PDB entry 6DDF | electron microscopy, 3.50 A resolution | chains A and R of the 5 polymer chains in the assembly

== Chain A ==
Molecule: Guanine nucleotide-binding protein G(i) subunit alpha-1
From: Homo sapiens
Reference sequence: P63096 (GNAI1_HUMAN); residue numbers follow UniProt; this construct covers 1-354
Chain sequence (354 residues; each row starts with the number of its first residue):
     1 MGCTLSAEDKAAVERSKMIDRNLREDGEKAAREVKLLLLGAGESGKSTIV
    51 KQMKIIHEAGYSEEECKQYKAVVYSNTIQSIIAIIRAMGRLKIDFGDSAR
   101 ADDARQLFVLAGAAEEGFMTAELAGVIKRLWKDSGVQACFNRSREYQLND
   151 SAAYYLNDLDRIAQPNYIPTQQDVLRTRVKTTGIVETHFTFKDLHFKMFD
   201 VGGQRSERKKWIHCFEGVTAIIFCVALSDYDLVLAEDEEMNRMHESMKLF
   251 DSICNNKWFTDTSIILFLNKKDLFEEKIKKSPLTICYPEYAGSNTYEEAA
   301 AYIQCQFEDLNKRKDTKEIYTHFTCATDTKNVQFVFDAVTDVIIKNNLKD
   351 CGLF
Not modelled in the structure: 1-4, 56-181, 234-240
UniProt features mapped onto this chain:
  - region: Lys35 to Thr48 (G1 motif), Asp173 to Thr181 (G2 motif), Phe196 to Arg205 (G3 motif), Ile265 to Asp272 (G4 motif), Thr324 to Thr329 (G5 motif)
  - binding site (GTP): Glu43 to Thr48, Ser151, Leu175 to Thr181, Asp200 to Gln204, Asn269 to Asp272, Ala326
  - binding site (Mg(2+)): Ser47, Thr181
  - modified residue: Arg178 (ADP-ribosylarginine), Gln204 (Deamidated glutamine), Cys351 (ADP-ribosylcysteine)
  - lipidation: Gly2 (N-myristoyl glycine), Cys3 (S-palmitoyl cysteine)
What the authors report for this chain:
  - conformationally variable residues: Phe336

== Chain R ==
Molecule: Mu-type opioid receptor
From: Mus musculus
Reference sequence: P42866 (OPRM_MOUSE), isoform P42866-19; the construct has insertions or renumbered stretches relative to UniProt, so the offset changes along the chain: 3-45 = UniProt 9-51; 52-358 = UniProt 52-358
Chain sequence (356 residues; each row starts with the number of its first residue):
     3 NISDCSDPLAPASCSPAPGSWLNLSHVDGNQSDPCGPNRTGLGENLYFQG
    53 SHSLCPQTGSPSMVTAITIMALYSIVCVVGLFGNFLVMYVIVRYTKMKTA
   103 TNIYIFNLALADALATSTLPFQSVNYLMGTWPFGNILCKIVISIDYYNMF
   153 TSIFTLCTMSVDRYIAVCHPVKALDFRTPRNAKIVNVCNWILSSAIGLPV
   203 MFMATTKYRQGSIDCTLTFSHPTWYWENLLKICVFIFAFIMPVLIITVCY
   253 GLMILRLKSVRMLSGSKEKDRNLRRITRMVLVVVAVFIVCWTPIHIYVII
   303 KALITIPETTFQTVSWHFCIALGYTNSCLNPVLYAFLDENFKRCFREFCI
   353 PTSSTI
Not modelled in the structure: 3-64, 346-358
Cystine bridges: Cys140-Cys217
Differences from the reference sequence: insertion (46-51)
UniProt features mapped onto this chain:
  - motif: Asn332 to Tyr336 (NPxxY)
  - modified residue: Tyr166 (Phosphotyrosine)
  - lipidation: Cys351 (S-palmitoyl cysteine)
  - glycosylation (N-linked (GlcNAc...) asparagine): Asn3, Asn25, Asn32, Asn40
What the authors report for this chain:
  - binding site for Damgo: Asp147, His297, Tyr326 (from molecular simulation)
  - disease-associated variants - R179C: abolished signaling (citing earlier work)
  - contacts within the chain: Asp164-Arg179

== Chain A / chain R interface ==
Contacting residue pairs (43; chain A residue first):
  Arg32(A) with Leu176(R); Asp177(R), salt bridge
  Lys192(A) with Val173(R)
  Asp193(A) with Val173(R)
  Leu194(A) with Leu176(R), hydrophobic
  Lys314(A) with Lys271(R), hydrogen bond (backbone-side chain)
  Asp315(A) with Ser268(R), hydrogen bond; Glu270(R); Lys271(R)
  Thr316(A) with Met264(R)
  Glu318(A) with Arg263(R)
  Ile319(A) with Arg263(R), hydrogen bond (backbone-side chain)
  Tyr320(A) with Arg263(R)
  Phe336(A) with Val173(R), hydrophobic
  Thr340(A) with Pro172(R)
  Asp341(A) with Val262(R); Arg263(R), hydrogen bond (side chain-backbone); Met264(R)
  Ile343(A) with Pro172(R); Leu176(R), hydrophobic
  Ile344(A) with Val169(R); Pro172(R), hydrophobic; Arg258(R); Leu259(R), hydrophobic; Val262(R), hydrophobic
  Lys345(A) with Met264(R)
  Asn347(A) with Ala168(R), hydrogen bond (side chain-backbone); Arg179(R)
  Leu348(A) with Val169(R), hydrophobic; Leu259(R), hydrophobic
  Asp350(A) with Thr103(R), hydrogen bond (backbone-side chain)
  Cys351(A) with Thr103(R); Arg165(R); Ala168(R), hydrophobic; Arg179(R), hydrogen bond
  Gly352(A) with Asp340(R); Glu341(R)
  Leu353(A) with Arg165(R); Arg277(R), hydrogen bond (backbone-side chain); Met281(R), hydrophobic; Glu341(R)
  Phe354(A) with Arg277(R), hydrogen bond (backbone-side chain); Ile278(R)
Also at the interface, not in a pair above, chain A (26 interface residues in all): Arg24, Ala31, Lys317
Also at the interface, not in a pair above, chain R (28 interface residues in all): Asp164, Lys174, Ala175, Arg182, Met255, Asn342
From the paper, about this interface:
  - pairs named by the authors: Arg32(A)-Asp177(R) (salt bridge), Leu194(A)-Val173(R) (hydrophobic contact), Ile319(A)-Arg263(R) (backbone contact), Phe336(A)-Val173(R) (hydrophobic contact), Thr340(A)-Val173(R) (hydrophobic contact), Asp350(A)-Arg179(R), Leu353(A)-Met281(R) (hydrophobic contact), Leu353(A)-Arg277(R) (backbone contact), Met255(R)-Leu353(A) (hydrophobic contact), Ile278(R)-Leu353(A) (hydrophobic contact)
  - interface residues, chain A: Cys351(A)
  - interface residues, chain R: Val262(R), Met264(R)

== Overview ==
26 residues of chain A and 28 residues of chain R are in contact; the contacts include 9 hydrogen bonds and 1
salt bridge. Polar pairs include Arg32(A)-Asp177(R), Lys314(A)-Lys271(R) and Asp315(A)-Ser268(R). The authors
report a salt bridge between Arg32(A) and Asp177(R); hydrophobic contacts between Leu194(A) and Val173(R),
Phe336(A) and Val173(R) and Thr340(A) and Val173(R) among others; backbone contacts between Ile319(A) and
Arg263(R) and Leu353(A) and Arg277(R). From the paper: a binding site for Damgo at Asp147(R), His297(R) and
Tyr326(R); R179C of chain R abolishes signaling.
Here chain A is Guanine nucleotide-binding protein G(i) subunit alpha-1 (Homo sapiens) and chain R is Mu-type
opioid receptor (Mus musculus). Entry 6DDF (Mu Opioid Receptor-Gi Protein Complex) was determined by electron
microscopy, deposited together with 6DDE.
